Entry 2OYA (X-ray diffraction, 1.77 A resolution); this record covers chain A.

# Chain A
Name: Macrophage receptor MARCO
Organism: Mus musculus
Notes: fragment: C-terminal domain, scavenger receptor cysteine-rich domain (SRCR)
UniProtKB: Q60754 (MARCO_MOUSE); numbering as in UniProt (aligned over 421-518)
Sequence (102 residues; row label = number of the first residue in the row):
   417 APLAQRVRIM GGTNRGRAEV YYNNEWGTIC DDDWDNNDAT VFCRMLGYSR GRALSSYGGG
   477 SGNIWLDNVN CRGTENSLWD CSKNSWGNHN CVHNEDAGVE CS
Sequence notes: cloning artifact (417-420)
Disulfide bonds: Cys446-Cys507, Cys459-Cys517, Cys487-Cys497

# In short
Chain A is Macrophage receptor MARCO (Mus musculus); the structure, Crystal structure analysis of the dimeric
form of the SRCR domain of mouse MARCO, was determined by X-ray diffraction (same publication as 2OY3).
